PDB entry 6GI1 | X-ray diffraction, 1.66 A resolution | chain A

Chain A:
Protein: Ferric enterobactin esterase
Organism: Pseudomonas aeruginosa PAO1
UniProt: Q9I0F2 (Q9I0F2_PSEAE); residues 2-279 here correspond to UniProt positions 27-304 (UniProt number = residue number + 25)
Sequence (282 residues; row label = number of the first residue in the row; numbers below 1 keep their minus sign (Gly-2 is residue -2)):
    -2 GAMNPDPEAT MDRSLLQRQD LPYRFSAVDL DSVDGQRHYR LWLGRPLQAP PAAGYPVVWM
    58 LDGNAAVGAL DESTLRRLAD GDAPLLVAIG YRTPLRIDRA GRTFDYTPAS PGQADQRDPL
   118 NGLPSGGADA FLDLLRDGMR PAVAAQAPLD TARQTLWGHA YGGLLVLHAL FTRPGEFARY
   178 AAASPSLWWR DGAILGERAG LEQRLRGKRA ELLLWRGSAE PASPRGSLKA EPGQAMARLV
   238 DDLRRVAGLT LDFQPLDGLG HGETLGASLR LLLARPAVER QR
Disordered / not traced: -2 to 10, 223-227, 277-279
Construct notes: expression tag (-2 to 1); engineered mutation Ala157 (Ser182 in Q9I0F2)
Curated features (UniProtKB/Swiss-Prot):
  - active site (Charge relay system): Glu217, His258
Residues lining bound ligands: 2,3,-dihydroxybenzoylserine: Arg99, Leu117, Ala157, Tyr158, Ser183, Trp185, Pro218, Ser220, Pro221, His258

Overview:
Ligands of chain A: 2,3,-dihydroxybenzoylserine. Curated annotation (UniProt) lists active-site residues
Glu217 and His258.
Chain A is Ferric enterobactin esterase (Pseudomonas aeruginosa PAO1); the structure, Crystal structure of the
ferric enterobactin esterase (pfeE) mutant(S157A) from Pseudomonas aeruginosa in presence of enterobactin, was
determined by X-ray diffraction (same publication as 6GI0, 6GI2 and 6GI5).
